Entry 4Y4Y (X-ray diffraction, 3.00 A resolution); this record covers chains I and J of the 30 polymer chains in the assembly.

[Chain I (and J)]
Molecule: Immunoglobulin G-binding protein A, Coat protein
Source organism: Staphylococcus aureus
Notes: chain J of this document is another copy of the same molecule, construct and numbering; everything in this record applies to it too
Reference sequence: chimeric construct of P02976, Q9EB06: residues 5-58 from P02976 (SPA_STAA8) positions 158-211 (UniProt number = residue number + 153); residues 66-268 from Q9EB06 positions 66-268 (same numbers)
Chain sequence (282 residues; numbered -13 to 268; the number before each row is that of its first residue; numbers below 1 keep their minus sign (Met-13 is residue -13)):
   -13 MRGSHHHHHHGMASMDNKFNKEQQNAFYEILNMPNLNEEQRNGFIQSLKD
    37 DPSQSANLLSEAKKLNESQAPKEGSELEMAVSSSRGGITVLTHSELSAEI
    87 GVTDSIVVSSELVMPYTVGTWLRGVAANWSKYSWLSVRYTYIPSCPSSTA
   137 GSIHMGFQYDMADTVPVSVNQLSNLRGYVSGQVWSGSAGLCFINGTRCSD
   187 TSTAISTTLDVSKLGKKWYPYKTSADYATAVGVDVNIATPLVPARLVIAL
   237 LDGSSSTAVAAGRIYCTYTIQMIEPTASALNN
Unresolved in the structure: -13 to 72, 264-268
Differences from the reference sequence: expression tag (-13 to 4); linker (59-65)
Disulfides: Cys177-Cys184

[Chain I / chain J interface]
Residue-residue contacts (49):
  His79(I) - Asn160(J)  hydrogen bond
  Ser80(I) - Ser159(J)
  Glu81(I) - Ser159(J)
  Glu81(I) - Asn160(J)
  Leu82(I) - Asn156(J)
  Leu82(I) - Ser159(J)  hydrogen bond (backbone-side chain)
  Thr106(I) - Asn156(J)  hydrogen bond
  Trp107(I) - Asn160(J)
  Ile128(I) - Ser166(J)
  Pro129(I) - Gln168(J)
  Ser130(I) - Gly137(J)
  Ser130(I) - Ser138(J)
  Ser130(I) - Gln168(J)
  Ser130(I) - Asp238(J)  hydrogen bond
  Cys131(I) - Gln168(J)  hydrogen bond (backbone-side chain)
  Cys131(I) - Trp170(J)  hydrogen bond (backbone-side chain)
  Pro132(I) - Ser133(J)
  Pro132(I) - Ser134(J)
  Pro132(I) - Thr135(J)
  Pro132(I) - Ala136(J)
  Pro132(I) - Trp170(J)
  Ser133(I) - Ser133(J)  hydrogen bond (backbone-backbone)
  Ser133(I) - Ser134(J)
  Ser133(I) - Trp170(J)
  Trp170(I) - Gln168(J)  hydrogen bond (backbone-side chain)
  Trp170(I) - Trp170(J)  hydrophobic
  Ser173(I) - Gln168(J)  hydrogen bond
  Ser173(I) - Ser171(J)
  Ala174(I) - Ser188(J)
  Leu176(I) - Val165(J)  hydrophobic
  Leu176(I) - Ser166(J)
  Leu176(I) - Ala190(J)
  Ile179(I) - Tyr164(J)  hydrophobic
  Asn180(I) - Tyr164(J)
  Asn180(I) - Val165(J)
  Ser185(I) - Asp186(J)
  Ser185(I) - Thr187(J)
  Ser185(I) - Ser188(J)
  Asp186(I) - Asp186(J)
  Asp186(I) - Ser188(J)
  Arg249(I) - Ser138(J)
  Arg249(I) - His140(J)
  Arg249(I) - Val155(J)
  Arg249(I) - Leu237(J)
  Arg249(I) - Asp238(J)  salt bridge
  Tyr251(I) - His140(J)
  Tyr251(I) - Ser159(J)
  Tyr251(I) - Tyr164(J)  hydrogen bond
  Tyr251(I) - Ser166(J)  hydrogen bond
Other interface residues (no listed pair), chain I (26 interface residues in all): Glu85, Ser134, Cys177, Ala246
Other interface residues (no listed pair), chain J (28 interface residues in all): Gly163, Gly167, Ser185, Thr189, Ile191

[Overview]
Chain I and chain J form an interface of 26 and 28 residues respectively; the contacts include 11 hydrogen
bonds and 1 salt bridge. Polar pairs include Arg249(I)-Asp238(J), His79(I)-Asn160(J) and Leu82(I)-Ser159(J).
Both chains are Immunoglobulin G-binding protein A, Coat protein (Staphylococcus aureus). Entry 4Y4Y (T=1
capsid structure of SeMV Ndel65CP fused with B-domain of S. aureus protein SpA at the ...) was determined by
X-ray diffraction, deposited together with 4Y5Z.
